4ILL - chains A and B of the 4 polymer chains in the assembly; structure by X-ray diffraction, 2.48 A resolution.

Chain A (and B):
Molecule: CRISPR-associated endoribonuclease Cas6 2
From: Sulfolobus solfataricus
Notes: EC 3.1.-.-; chain B of this document is another copy of the same molecule, construct and numbering; everything in this record applies to it too
UniProtKB: Q97WV8 (CAS6B_SULSO); residues 1-289 here = UniProt positions 1-289
Chain sequence (289 residues; row label = number of the first residue in the row):
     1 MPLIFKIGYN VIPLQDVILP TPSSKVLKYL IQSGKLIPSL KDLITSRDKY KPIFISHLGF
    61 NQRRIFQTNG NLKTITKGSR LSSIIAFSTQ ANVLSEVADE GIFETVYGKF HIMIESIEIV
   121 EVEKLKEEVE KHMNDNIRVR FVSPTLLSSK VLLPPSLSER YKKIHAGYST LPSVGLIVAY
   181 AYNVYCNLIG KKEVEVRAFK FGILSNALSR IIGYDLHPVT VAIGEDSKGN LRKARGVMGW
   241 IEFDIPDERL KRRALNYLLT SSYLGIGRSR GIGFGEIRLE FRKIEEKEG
Not modelled in the structure: 68-72, 226, 285-289 (chain B: 68-72, 228, 285-289)
From the paper describing this entry:
  - conformationally variable residues (order/disorder transition): Ile-223 to Asn-230
  - binding site for the 24-nt RNA strand: Lys-25, Lys-28, Asp-48, Lys-49, Lys-51, Ser-148, Tyr-168, Tyr-180, Arg-232, Arg-268, Ser-269, Arg-270
  - specificity-determining residues: Arg-268
  - catalytic residues: Lys-25, Lys-28, Lys-51, Arg-232
  - mutagenesis - K25A, K28A, K51A (2.6x102-fold), R232A (1.5x102-fold): decreased catalytic activity with the 24-nt RNA strand
  - mutagenesis - S46A, H57A: unchanged catalytic activity with the 24-nt RNA strand
  - mutagenesis - E225A, D226A: unchanged catalytic activity

Interface between chain A and chain B:
Pairs across the interface (62; chain A residue first):
  Ser-149(A) with Asn-206(B); Ala-207(B)
  Lys-150(A) with Ala-207(B)
  Leu-152(A) with Ile-203(B); Ala-207(B)
  Leu-153(A) with Leu-204(B), hydrophobic; Ala-207(B), hydrophobic
  Pro-154(A) with Ile-203(B)
  Leu-157(A) with Leu-204(B), hydrophobic
  Tyr-161(A) with Leu-204(B); Leu-208(B), hydrophobic; Asp-247(B)
  Ile-164(A) with Leu-208(B), hydrophobic; Pro-246(B)
  His-165(A) with Arg-210(B), hydrogen bond (backbone-side chain)
  Ala-166(A) with Ala-207(B); Leu-208(B); Arg-210(B), hydrogen bond (backbone-side chain)
  Thr-170(A) with Ile-211(B), hydrogen bond (side chain-backbone); Tyr-214(B), hydrogen bond (backbone-side chain)
  Leu-171(A) with Leu-171(B), hydrophobic; Pro-172(B); Ile-211(B), hydrophobic; Tyr-214(B); Ile-241(B), hydrophobic
  Pro-172(A) with Leu-171(B)
  Phe-199(A) with Ile-203(B), hydrophobic
  Ile-203(A) with Leu-152(B); Phe-199(B), hydrophobic; Ile-203(B), hydrophobic
  Leu-204(A) with Leu-153(B), hydrophobic; Tyr-161(B)
  Asn-206(A) with Ser-149(B)
  Ala-207(A) with Ser-149(B); Lys-150(B); Leu-152(B); Leu-153(B), hydrophobic; Ala-166(B)
  Leu-208(A) with Tyr-161(B), hydrophobic; Ile-164(B), hydrophobic; Ala-166(B)
  Arg-210(A) with His-165(B), hydrogen bond (side chain-backbone); Ala-166(B), hydrogen bond (side chain-backbone); Gly-167(B)
  Ile-211(A) with Thr-170(B), hydrogen bond (backbone-side chain); Leu-171(B), hydrophobic
  Ile-212(A) with Arg-235(B), hydrogen bond (backbone-side chain)
  Tyr-214(A) with Thr-170(B), hydrogen bond (side chain-backbone); Leu-171(B); Leu-216(B), hydrogen bond (side chain-backbone); His-217(B); Pro-218(B), hydrophobic; Val-237(B)
  Leu-216(A) with Leu-171(B), hydrophobic; Tyr-214(B)
  His-217(A) with Tyr-214(B)
  Pro-218(A) with Tyr-214(B), hydrophobic
  Arg-235(A) with Ile-212(B), hydrogen bond (side chain-backbone)
  Val-237(A) with Tyr-214(B)
  Ile-241(A) with Leu-171(B), hydrophobic
  Pro-246(A) with Ile-164(B)
  Asp-247(A) with Tyr-161(B)
Other interface residues (no listed pair), chain A (34 interface residues in all): Ser-169, Ser-209, Gly-213
Other interface residues (no listed pair), chain B (33 interface residues in all): Pro-154, Leu-157, Ser-209

In short:
34 residues of chain A face 33 of chain B across their interface; the contacts include 11 hydrogen bonds.
Among the polar pairs are His-165(A)/Arg-210(B), Ala-166(A)/Arg-210(B) and Thr-170(A)/Ile-211(B). From the
paper: catalytic residues Lys-25(A), Lys-28(A) and Lys-51(A) among others; K25A, K28A and K51A of chain A,
among others, reduce catalytic activity with the 24-nt RNA strand; 8 substitutions were tested in all.
Chain A and chain B are both CRISPR-associated endoribonuclease Cas6 2 (Sulfolobus solfataricus); the
structure, Recognition and Cleavage of a non-structured CRISPR RNA by its Processing Endoribonuclease Cas6,
was determined by X-ray diffraction together with 4ILM and 4ILR from the same study.
